Entry 4QBY (X-ray diffraction, 3.00 A resolution); this record covers chains A and B of the 32 polymer chains in the assembly.

# Chain A
Name: Proteasome subunit alpha type-2
Source organism: Saccharomyces cerevisiae
Notes: EC 3.4.25.1; fragment: alpha subunit; engineered mutation(s): wild type
UniProtKB: P23639 (PSA2_YEAST); numbering as in UniProt (aligned over 1-250)
Sequence (250 residues; each row starts with the number of its first residue):
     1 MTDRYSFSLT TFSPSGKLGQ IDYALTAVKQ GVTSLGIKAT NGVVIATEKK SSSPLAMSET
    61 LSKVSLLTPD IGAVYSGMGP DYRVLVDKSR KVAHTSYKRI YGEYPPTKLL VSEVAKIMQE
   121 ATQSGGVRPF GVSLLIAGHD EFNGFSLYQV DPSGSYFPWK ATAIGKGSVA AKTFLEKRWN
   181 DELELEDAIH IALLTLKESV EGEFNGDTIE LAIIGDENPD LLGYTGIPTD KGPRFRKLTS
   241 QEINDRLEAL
Swiss-Prot annotation at these positions:
  - cross-link: Lys108 (Glycyl lysine isopeptide (Lys-Gly) (interchain with G-Cter in ubiquitin))

# Chain B
Name: Proteasome subunit alpha type-3
Source organism: Saccharomyces cerevisiae
Notes: EC 3.4.25.1; fragment: alpha subunit; engineered mutation(s): wild type
UniProtKB: P23638 (PSA3_YEAST); residues 0-257 here correspond to UniProt positions 1-258 (UniProt number = residue number + 1)
Sequence (258 residues; each row starts with the number of its first residue; numbering starts at 0):
     0 MGSRRYDSRT TIFSPEGRLY QVEYALESIS HAGTAIGIMA SDGIVLAAER KVTSTLLEQD
    60 TSTEKLYKLN DKIAVAVAGL TADAEILINT ARIHAQNYLK TYNEDIPVEI LVRRLSDIKQ
   120 GYTQHGGLRP FGVSFIYAGY DDRYGYQLYT SNPSGNYTGW KAISVGANTS AAQTLLQMDY
   180 KDDMKVDDAI ELALKTLSKT TDSSALTYDR LEFATIRKGA NDGEVYQKIF KPQEIKDILV
   240 KTGITKKDED EEADEDMK
Disordered / not traced: 0, 245-257
Swiss-Prot annotation at these positions:
  - cross-link (Glycyl lysine isopeptide (Lys-Gly)): Lys99 (interchain with G-Cter in ubiquitin), Lys198 (interchain with G-Cter in ubiquitin), Lys230 (interchain with G-Cter in ubiquitin)

# Chain A / chain B interface
Contacting residue pairs - 65 pairs, chain A then chain B:
  Arg4(A) with Ser2(B)
  Tyr5(A) with Tyr5(B)
  Ser6(A) with Gly125(B); Leu127(B)
  Phe7(A) with Ser2(B); Tyr5(B); Asp6(B); Gly126(B)
  Ser8(A) with Gly126(B), hydrogen bond (backbone-backbone); Leu127(B); Arg128(B), hydrogen bond (side chain-backbone)
  Thr10(A) with Arg128(B)
  Thr11(A) with Ser7(B); Thr9(B); Gln20(B)
  Phe12(A) with Gln20(B); Tyr23(B); Ala24(B), hydrophobic; Ser27(B); Leu79(B), hydrophobic; Arg128(B); Pro129(B); Gly131(B)
  Ser13(A) with Tyr23(B)
  Pro14(A) with Tyr23(B); Glu26(B)
  Ser15(A) with Glu26(B)
  Gly16(A) with Tyr23(B); Ser27(B), hydrogen bond (backbone-side chain)
  Leu18(A) with Leu79(B), hydrophobic; Arg128(B)
  Lys38(A) with Glu57(B), salt bridge
  Ser112(A) with Glu84(B)
  Lys116(A) with Ile85(B)
  Gln119(A) with Ala81(B); Asp82(B), hydrogen bond; Ile85(B); Arg128(B)
  Thr122(A) with Arg128(B), hydrogen bond (backbone-side chain)
  Gln123(A) with Tyr121(B); Leu127(B); Arg128(B), hydrogen bond (side chain-backbone); Pro129(B); Phe130(B)
  Ser124(A) with Leu127(B)
  Gly125(A) with Leu127(B)
  Ser153(A) with Ala81(B)
  Gly154(A) with Ala81(B)
  Ser155(A) with Ala81(B)
  Tyr156(A) with Glu84(B), hydrogen bond
  Pro158(A) with Leu56(B); Glu57(B), hydrogen bond (backbone-backbone); Thr60(B); Ser61(B)
  Trp159(A) with Ser53(B); Leu55(B); Leu56(B); Glu57(B)
  Lys160(A) with Leu55(B), hydrogen bond (backbone-backbone); Leu56(B); Glu57(B), salt bridge
  Ala161(A) with Leu55(B)
  Lys172(A) with Leu55(B)
  Glu176(A) with Thr54(B), hydrogen bond; Leu55(B)
Other interface residues (no listed pair), chain A (36 interface residues in all): Leu9, Glu120, Phe157, Leu175, Trp179
Other interface residues (no listed pair), chain B (33 interface residues in all): His30, Gln58, Thr80

# Summary
36 residues of chain A and 33 residues of chain B are in contact, with 10 hydrogen bonds and 2 salt bridges.
Polar contacts include Lys38(A)-Glu57(B), Lys160(A)-Glu57(B) and Ser8(A)-Arg128(B).
Chain A is Proteasome subunit alpha type-2 and chain B is Proteasome subunit alpha type-3, both from
Saccharomyces cerevisiae; the structure, yCP in complex with BOC-ALA-ALA-ALA-CHO, was determined by X-ray
diffraction.
